Entry 4D9P (X-ray diffraction, 2.26 A resolution); this record covers chain A.

[Chain A]
Molecule: Dihydropteroate Synthase
From: Bacillus anthracis
Notes: EC 2.5.1.15
Reference sequence: C3P9L8 (C3P9L8_BACAA); residue numbers follow UniProt; this construct covers 1-277
Chain sequence (297 residues; each row starts with the number of its first residue; numbers below 1 keep their minus sign (Met-19 is residue -19)):
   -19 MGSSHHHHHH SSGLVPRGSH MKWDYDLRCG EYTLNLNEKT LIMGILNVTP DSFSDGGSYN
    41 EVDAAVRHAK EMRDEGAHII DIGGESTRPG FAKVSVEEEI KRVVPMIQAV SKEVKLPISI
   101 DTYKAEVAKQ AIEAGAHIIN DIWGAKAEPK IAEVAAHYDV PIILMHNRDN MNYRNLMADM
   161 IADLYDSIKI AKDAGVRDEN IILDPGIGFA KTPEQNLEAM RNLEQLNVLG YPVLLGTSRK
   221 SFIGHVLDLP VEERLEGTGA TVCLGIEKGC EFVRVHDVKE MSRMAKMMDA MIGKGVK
Unresolved in the structure: -19 to 1, 65-73, 275-277
Sequence notes: expression tag (-19 to 0)
Residues lining bound ligands: Z17 ((3R)-3-(7-amino-1-methyl-4,5-dioxo-1,4,5,6-tetrahydropyrimido[4,5-c]pyridazin-3-yl)butanoic acid): Ile25, Asp61, Asp101, Asn120, Ile122, Ile143, Met145, Asp184, Ile187, Phe189, Leu214, Gly216, Lys220, Arg254, His256
What the authors report for this chain:
  - binding site for Z17: Arg254

[Overview]
Bound to chain A: compound Z17. The paper reports a binding site for Z17 at Arg254.
Chain A is Dihydropteroate Synthase (Bacillus anthracis); the structure, Crystal structure of B. anthracis
DHPS with compound 17, was determined by X-ray diffraction together with 4D8A, 4DAF, 4D8Z, 4DAI and 4DB7 from
the same study.
